PDB entry 5IWR | X-ray diffraction, 3.85 A resolution | chain A

== Chain A ==
Molecule: Transient receptor potential cation channel subfamily V member 6
From: Rattus norvegicus
Reference sequence: Q9R186 (TRPV6_RAT); residues 1-669 here correspond to UniProt positions 41-709 (UniProt number = residue number + 40)
Chain sequence (672 residues; each row starts with the number of its first residue):
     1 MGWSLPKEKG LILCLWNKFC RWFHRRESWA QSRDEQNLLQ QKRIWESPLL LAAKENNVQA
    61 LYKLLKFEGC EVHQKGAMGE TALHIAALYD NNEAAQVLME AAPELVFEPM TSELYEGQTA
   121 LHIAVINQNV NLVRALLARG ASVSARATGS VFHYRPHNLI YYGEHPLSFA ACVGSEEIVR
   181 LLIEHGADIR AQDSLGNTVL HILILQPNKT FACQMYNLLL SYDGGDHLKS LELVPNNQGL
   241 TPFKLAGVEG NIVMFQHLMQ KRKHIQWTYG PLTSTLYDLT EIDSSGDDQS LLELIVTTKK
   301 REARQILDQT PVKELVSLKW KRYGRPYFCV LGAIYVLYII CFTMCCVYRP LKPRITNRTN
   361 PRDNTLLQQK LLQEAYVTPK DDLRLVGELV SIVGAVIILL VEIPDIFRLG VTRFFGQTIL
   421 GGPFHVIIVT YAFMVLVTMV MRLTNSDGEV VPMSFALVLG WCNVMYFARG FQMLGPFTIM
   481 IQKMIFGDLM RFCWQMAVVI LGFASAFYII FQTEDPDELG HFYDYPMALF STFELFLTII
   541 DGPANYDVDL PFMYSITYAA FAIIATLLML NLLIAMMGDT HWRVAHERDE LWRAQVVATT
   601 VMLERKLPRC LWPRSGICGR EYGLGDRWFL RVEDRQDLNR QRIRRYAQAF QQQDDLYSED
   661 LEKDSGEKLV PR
Unresolved in the structure: 1-26, 409-416, 473-479, 638-672
Sequence notes: engineered mutation Y62 (Ile102 in Q9R186), N92 (Leu132 in Q9R186), Q96 (Met136 in Q9R186), Q495 (Leu535 in Q9R186); expression tag (670-672)
Ion coordination: barium ion near D541 (its only coordinating residue here)
Ligand contacts: D-desthiobiotin (DTB; 6-(5-methyl-2-oxo-imidazolidin-4-yl)-hexanoic acid): R33, Q40, L88, M110, Y115, Q118, V151, F152, N158, L159, I160, W267, Y269, L272, E633
UniProt features mapped onto this chain:
  - region: E93 to A95, V97 to P103 (Interaction with calmodulin), V597 to V601 (Interaction with S100A10), A649 to E667 (Interaction with calmodulin)
  - motif: I540 to A544 (Selectivity filter)
  - binding site (Ca(2+)): D541
  - modified residue (Phosphotyrosine): Y161, Y162
  - glycosylation: N357 (N-linked (GlcNAc...) asparagine)
Reported in the primary citation:
  - barium ion coordination through a water molecule: T538
  - post-translational modification sites: N357 (citing earlier work)
  - specificity-determining residues: D541 (citing earlier work)
  - mutagenesis - L495Q: increased expression

== In short ==
Bound to chain A: D-desthiobiotin. UniProt lists Ca2+-binding residue D541. From the paper: L495Q increases
expression; water-mediated barium ion coordination by T538.
Chain A is Transient receptor potential cation channel subfamily V member 6 (Rattus norvegicus); the
structure, Structure of Transient Receptor Potential (TRP) channel TRPV6 in the presence of barium, was
determined by X-ray diffraction (same publication as 5IWK, 5IWP and 5IWT).
